Entry 1K78 (X-ray diffraction, 2.25 A resolution); this record covers chains D and I of the 5 polymer chains in the assembly.

[Chain D]
Molecule: Pax5/Ets Binding Site on the mb-1 promoter
Sequence (27 nucleotides; row label = number of the first residue in the row):
     1 AAGGCCACTG GAGCCCATCT CCGGCAC

[Chain I]
Name: Paired Box Protein Pax5
Organism: Homo sapiens
Notes: fragment: Paired domain
Reference sequence: Q02548 (PAX5_HUMAN); residues 1-149 here = UniProt positions 1-149
Chain sequence (149 residues; each row starts with the number of its first residue):
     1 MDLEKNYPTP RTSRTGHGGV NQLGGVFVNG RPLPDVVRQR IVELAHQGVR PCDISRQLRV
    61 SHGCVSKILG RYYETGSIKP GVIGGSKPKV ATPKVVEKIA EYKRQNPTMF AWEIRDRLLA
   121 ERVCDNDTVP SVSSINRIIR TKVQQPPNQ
Disordered / not traced: 1-83, 142-149
UniProt features mapped onto this chain:
  - DNA-binding region: Gly-16 to Lys-142 (Paired)

[Chain D / chain I interface]
Residue-residue contacts (20):
  DC5(D) with Gly-84(I), base contact
  DC6(D) with Gly-84(I), sugar contact; Gly-85(I), base contact
  DA7(D) with Gly-85(I), sugar contact; Ser-86(I), hydrogen bond to the sugar
  DC8(D) with Ser-86(I), sugar contact; Lys-87(I), sugar contact; Pro-88(I), phosphate contact; Lys-89(I), phosphate contact
  DT9(D) with Pro-88(I), phosphate contact; Lys-89(I), hydrogen bond to the phosphate; Val-90(I), hydrogen bond to the phosphate; Ala-91(I), hydrogen bond to the phosphate; Ser-134(I), sugar contact; Arg-137(I), base contact
  DG10(D) with Ser-131(I), hydrogen bond to the phosphate; Ser-133(I), base contact; Ser-134(I), hydrogen bond to the phosphate; Arg-137(I), hydrogen bond to the base
  DG11(D) with Ser-133(I), hydrogen bond to the base
Interface residues without a listed pair, chain I (13 interface residues in all): Pro-130

[In short]
The interface between chain D and chain I involves 7 residues on one side and 13 on the other, with 8 hydrogen
bonds. Polar pairs include DG10(D)/Arg-137(I), DG11(D)/Ser-133(I) and DA7(D)/Ser-86(I). From UniProt: a
DNA-binding region on chain I.
Chain D is Pax5/Ets Binding Site on the mb-1 promoter and chain I is Paired Box Protein Pax5 (Homo sapiens);
the structure, Pax5(1-149)+Ets-1(331-440)+DNA, was determined by X-ray diffraction, deposited together with
1K79 and 1K7A.
